PDB entry 8HKW | X-ray diffraction, 1.90 A resolution | chains B and C of the 4 polymer chains in the assembly

Chain B:
Protein: Importin subunit alpha-3
From: Homo sapiens
UniProt: O00629 (IMA3_HUMAN); residues 70-485 here = UniProt positions 70-485
Amino-acid sequence (416 residues; numbered 70 to 485; the number before each row is that of its first residue):
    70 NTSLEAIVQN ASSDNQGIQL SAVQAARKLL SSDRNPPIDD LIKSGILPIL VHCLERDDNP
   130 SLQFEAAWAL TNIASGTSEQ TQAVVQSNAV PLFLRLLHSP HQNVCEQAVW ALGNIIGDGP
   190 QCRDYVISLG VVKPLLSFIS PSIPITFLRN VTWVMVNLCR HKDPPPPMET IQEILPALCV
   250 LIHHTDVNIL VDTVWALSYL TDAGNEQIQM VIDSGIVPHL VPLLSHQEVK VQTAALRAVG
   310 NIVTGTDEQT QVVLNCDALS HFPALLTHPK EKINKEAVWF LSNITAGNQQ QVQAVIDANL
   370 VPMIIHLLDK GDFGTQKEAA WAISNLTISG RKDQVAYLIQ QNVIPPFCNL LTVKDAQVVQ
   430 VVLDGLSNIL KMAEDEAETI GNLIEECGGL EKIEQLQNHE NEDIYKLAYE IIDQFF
Unresolved in the structure: 70

Chain C:
Protein: Peptide from TP53-binding protein 1
From: Homo sapiens
UniProt: Q12888 (TP53B_HUMAN); residues 1665-1686 here = UniProt positions 1665-1686
Amino-acid sequence (22 residues; each row starts with the number of its first residue):
  1665 SGKRKLITSE EERSPAKRGR KS
Unresolved in the structure: 1665

How chain B and chain C interact:
Pairs across the interface - 47 pairs, chain B then chain C:
  Arg-96(B) / Ser-1686(C)  hydrogen bond
  Leu-99(B) / Lys-1685(C)
  Ser-100(B) / Arg-1684(C)
  Ser-100(B) / Lys-1685(C)
  Ser-100(B) / Ser-1686(C)  hydrogen bond (backbone-backbone)
  Asp-102(B) / Lys-1685(C)  hydrogen bond (backbone-side chain)
  Arg-103(B) / Gly-1666(C)
  Arg-103(B) / Lys-1667(C)  hydrogen bond (side chain-backbone)
  Arg-103(B) / Arg-1668(C)
  Phe-133(B) / Arg-1684(C)
  Trp-137(B) / Arg-1684(C)  hydrogen bond (side chain-backbone)
  Trp-137(B) / Lys-1685(C)
  Trp-137(B) / Ser-1686(C)
  Asn-141(B) / Gly-1683(C)
  Asn-141(B) / Arg-1684(C)  hydrogen bond (side chain-backbone)
  Ala-143(B) / Lys-1681(C)
  Ser-144(B) / Lys-1681(C)
  Ser-144(B) / Arg-1682(C)
  Ser-144(B) / Gly-1683(C)
  Gly-145(B) / Lys-1681(C)  hydrogen bond (backbone-side chain)
  Thr-146(B) / Lys-1681(C)  hydrogen bond (backbone-side chain)
  Ser-147(B) / Lys-1681(C)
  Thr-150(B) / Lys-1681(C)  hydrogen bond
  Gln-176(B) / Arg-1684(C)  hydrogen bond
  Trp-179(B) / Arg-1682(C)  hydrogen bond (side chain-backbone)
  Trp-179(B) / Gly-1683(C)
  Trp-179(B) / Arg-1684(C)
  Asn-183(B) / Lys-1681(C)
  Asn-183(B) / Arg-1682(C)  hydrogen bond (side chain-backbone)
  Gly-186(B) / Ala-1680(C)
  Asp-187(B) / Lys-1681(C)  salt bridge
  Asn-219(B) / Arg-1682(C)  hydrogen bond
  Trp-222(B) / Pro-1679(C)  hydrogen bond (side chain-backbone)
  Trp-222(B) / Ala-1680(C)
  Trp-222(B) / Arg-1682(C)
  Asn-226(B) / Pro-1679(C)
  Asn-226(B) / Ala-1680(C)  hydrogen bond (side chain-backbone)
  Arg-229(B) / Glu-1674(C)
  Arg-229(B) / Ser-1678(C)  hydrogen bond (side chain-backbone)
  Arg-229(B) / Pro-1679(C)
  Arg-229(B) / Ala-1680(C)
  Trp-264(B) / Arg-1677(C)
  Trp-264(B) / Ser-1678(C)
  Tyr-268(B) / Glu-1674(C)  hydrogen bond
  Tyr-268(B) / Arg-1677(C)  hydrogen bond
  Tyr-268(B) / Ser-1678(C)
  Arg-306(B) / Arg-1677(C)
Other interface residues (no listed pair), chain B (31 interface residues in all): Thr-140, Gly-182, Val-225, Asp-261, Lys-341
Other interface residues (no listed pair), chain C (16 interface residues in all): Ser-1673, Glu-1675

In short:
31 residues of chain B and 16 residues of chain C are in contact, with 18 hydrogen bonds and 1 salt bridge.
Among the polar pairs are Asp-187(B)/Lys-1681(C), Arg-96(B)/Ser-1686(C) and Asp-102(B)/Lys-1685(C).
Here chain B is Importin subunit alpha-3 and chain C is Peptide from TP53-binding protein 1, both from Homo
sapiens. Entry 8HKW (Crystal structure of importin-alpha3 bound to the 53BP1 nuclear localization signal) was
determined by X-ray diffraction.
